9J2F - chains d and f of the 54 polymer chains in the assembly; structure by electron microscopy, 2.20 A resolution.

Chain d:
Molecule: Light-harvesting protein B-1015 gamma chain
Organism: Blastochloris tepida
UniProtKB: A0A348G0Y0 (A0A348G0Y0_9HYPH); residues -20 to 36 here correspond to UniProt positions 1-57 (UniProt number = residue number + 21)
Chain sequence (57 residues; each row starts with the number of its first residue; numbers below 1 keep their minus sign (Met-20 is residue -20)):
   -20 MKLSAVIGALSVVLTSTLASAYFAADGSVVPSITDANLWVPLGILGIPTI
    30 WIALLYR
Unresolved in the structure: -20 to 0
Ligand contacts: bacteriochlorophyll b (BCB): Val19, Pro20, Ile23, Leu24, Pro27, Trp30, Ile31, Tyr35

Chain f:
Molecule: Antenna complex alpha/beta subunit domain-containing protein
Organism: Blastochloris tepida
UniProtKB: A0A348FW70 (A0A348FW70_9HYPH); residues 0-68 here correspond to UniProt positions 23-91 (UniProt number = residue number + 23)
Chain sequence (69 residues; row label = number of the first residue in the row; numbering starts at 0):
     0 MADLKPSLTGLTEEEAKEFHSVFVSSMVLYLATAVIVHYLVWTARPWIAP
    50 IPKGWVNLDGVTTALSYLV
Unresolved in the structure: 0-5, 56-68
Ligand contacts:
  - bacteriochlorophyll b (BCB), molecule 1: Phe22, Met26, Tyr29, Leu30, Ala33, His37, Val40, Trp46, Ile47
  - bacteriochlorophyll b (BCB), molecule 2: Tyr29, Thr32, Ala33, Val36, His37, Val40
  - all-trans-1,2-dihydroneurosporene (NS0): Glu14, Glu17, Phe18, Val21, Phe22, Ser25, Met26, Tyr29, Leu30

How chain d and chain f interact:
Pairs across the interface - 16 pairs, chain d then chain f:
  Asn16(d) with Ala43(f)
  Trp18(d) with Leu39(f)
  Val19(d) with Leu39(f); Val40(f), hydrophobic; Ala43(f), hydrophobic
  Ile23(d) with Val36(f), hydrophobic
  Ile26(d) with Thr32(f); Ile35(f), hydrophobic
  Trp30(d) with Leu28(f), hydrophobic; Tyr29(f); Thr32(f), hydrogen bond
  Leu34(d) with Ser24(f); Ser25(f); Leu28(f), hydrophobic
  Tyr35(d) with Val21(f), hydrophobic; Ser25(f), hydrogen bond
Interface residues without a listed pair, chain d (10 interface residues in all): Gly22, Pro27
Interface residues without a listed pair, chain f (12 interface residues in all): Arg44

In short:
Chain d and chain f form an interface of 10 and 12 residues respectively; the contacts include 2 hydrogen
bonds. Among the polar pairs are Trp30(d)-Thr32(f) and Tyr35(d)-Ser25(f). Chain d binds bacteriochlorophyll b.
Bound to chain f: bacteriochlorophyll b and all-trans-1,2-dihydroneurosporene.
Chain d is Light-harvesting protein B-1015 gamma chain and chain f is Antenna complex alpha/beta subunit
domain-containing protein, both from Blastochloris tepida; the structure, Structure of photosynthetic LH1-RC
complex from the purple bacterium Blastochloris tepida, was determined by electron microscopy.
